3MDE - chains A and B; structure by X-ray diffraction, 2.40 A resolution.

== Chain A (and B) ==
Name: Medium chain acyl-CoA dehydrogenase
Organism: Sus scrofa
Notes: EC 1.3.99.3; chain B of this document is another copy of the same molecule, construct and numbering; everything in this record applies to it too
Reference sequence: P41367 (ACADM_PIG); residues 11-395 here correspond to UniProt positions 36-420 (UniProt number = residue number + 25)
Amino-acid sequence (385 residues; each row starts with the number of its first residue):
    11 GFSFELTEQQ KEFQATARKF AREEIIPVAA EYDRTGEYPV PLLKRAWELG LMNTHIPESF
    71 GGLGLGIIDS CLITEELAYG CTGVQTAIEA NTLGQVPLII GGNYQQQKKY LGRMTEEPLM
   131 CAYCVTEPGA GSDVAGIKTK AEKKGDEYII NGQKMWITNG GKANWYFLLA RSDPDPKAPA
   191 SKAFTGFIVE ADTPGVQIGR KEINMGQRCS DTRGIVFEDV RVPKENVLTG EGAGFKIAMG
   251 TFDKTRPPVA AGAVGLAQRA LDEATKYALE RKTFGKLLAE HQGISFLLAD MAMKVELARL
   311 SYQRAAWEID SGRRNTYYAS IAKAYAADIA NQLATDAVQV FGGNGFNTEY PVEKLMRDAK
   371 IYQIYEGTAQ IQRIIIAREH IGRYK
Construct notes: conflict Glu-15 (Lys40 in P41367), Pro-258 (Ser283 in P41367), Glu-280 (Gly305 in P41367), Glu-306 (Asp331 in P41367)
Ligand contacts:
  - octanoyl-coenzyme A (CO8): Gln-95, Thr-96, Glu-99, Ala-100, Leu-103, Tyr-133, Gly-141, Ser-142, Val-144, Ala-145, Thr-168, Ala-190, Ser-191, Phe-245, Met-249, Phe-252, Asp-253, Arg-256, Val-259, Arg-324, Thr-326, Tyr-375, Glu-376, Gly-377, Ile-381, Ile-385, Arg-388
  - FAD (flavin-adenine dinucleotide), molecule 1: Tyr-133, Cys-134, Val-135, Thr-136, Ala-140, Gly-141, Ser-142, Met-165, Trp-166, Ile-167, Thr-168, Asn-214, Thr-222, Ile-371, Ile-374, Tyr-375, Glu-376, Thr-378, Gln-380, Ile-381, Ile-384
  - FAD, molecule 2: Arg-281, Thr-283, Phe-284, Leu-288, His-291, Gln-292, Ile-294, Phe-296, Gln-349, Val-350, Phe-351, Gly-352, Gly-353, Phe-356
Swiss-Prot annotation at these positions:
  - active site: Glu-376 (Proton acceptor)
  - binding site (FAD): Tyr-133 to Ser-142, Trp-166 to Thr-168, Arg-281 to Thr-283, His-291, Gln-292, Gln-349 to Gly-353, Gly-377 to Gln-380
  - binding site (octanoyl-CoA): Ser-142, Ser-191, Asp-253, Arg-256, Arg-324, Thr-326, Glu-376
  - modified residue: Lys-54 (N6-acetyllysine), Lys-154 (N6-succinyllysine), Lys-187 (N6-acetyllysine), Lys-192 (N6-acetyllysine), Lys-234 (N6-acetyllysine), Lys-246 (N6-acetyllysine), Lys-254 (N6-acetyllysine), Lys-276 (N6-acetyllysine), Thr-326 (Phosphothreonine)

== Interface between chain A and chain B ==
Pairs across the interface (55):
  Pro-138(A) / Arg-281(B)  hydrogen bond (backbone-side chain)
  Gly-139(A) / Arg-281(B)
  Asp-143(A) / Phe-284(B)  hydrogen bond (side chain-backbone)
  Trp-166(A) / Asn-354(B)
  Trp-166(A) / Asn-357(B)
  Arg-210(A) / Glu-359(B)  salt bridge
  Glu-212(A) / Asn-357(B)
  Ile-213(A) / Asn-357(B)  hydrogen bond (backbone-side chain)
  Ile-213(A) / Thr-358(B)  hydrogen bond (backbone-backbone)
  Asn-214(A) / Phe-356(B)
  Asn-214(A) / Asn-357(B)  hydrogen bond
  Met-215(A) / Phe-356(B)  hydrogen bond (backbone-backbone)
  Met-215(A) / Glu-363(B)
  Gly-216(A) / Phe-356(B)
  Arg-281(A) / Pro-138(B)  hydrogen bond (side chain-backbone)
  Arg-281(A) / Gly-139(B)
  Arg-281(A) / Ala-140(B)
  Phe-284(A) / Ser-142(B)
  Phe-284(A) / Asp-143(B)  hydrogen bond (backbone-side chain)
  Phe-284(A) / Ile-381(B)  hydrophobic
  Thr-345(A) / Lys-370(B)  hydrogen bond
  Val-348(A) / Lys-370(B)
  Gln-349(A) / Lys-370(B)  hydrogen bond
  Gln-349(A) / Gln-373(B)  hydrogen bond (side chain-backbone)
  Gln-349(A) / Gln-380(B)
  Gly-352(A) / Ile-374(B)
  Gly-353(A) / Trp-166(B)
  Gly-353(A) / Ile-374(B)
  Asn-354(A) / Trp-166(B)
  Phe-356(A) / Asn-214(B)
  Phe-356(A) / Met-215(B)  hydrogen bond (backbone-backbone)
  Phe-356(A) / Gly-216(B)
  Phe-356(A) / Arg-367(B)
  Phe-356(A) / Lys-370(B)
  Phe-356(A) / Ile-371(B)  hydrophobic
  Asn-357(A) / Trp-166(B)
  Asn-357(A) / Ile-213(B)  hydrogen bond (side chain-backbone)
  Asn-357(A) / Asn-214(B)  hydrogen bond
  Thr-358(A) / Ile-213(B)  hydrogen bond (backbone-backbone)
  Glu-359(A) / Arg-210(B)  salt bridge
  Glu-363(A) / Met-215(B)
  Arg-367(A) / Met-215(B)
  Arg-367(A) / Phe-356(B)
  Arg-367(A) / Arg-367(B)
  Lys-370(A) / Thr-345(B)  hydrogen bond
  Lys-370(A) / Val-348(B)
  Lys-370(A) / Gln-349(B)  hydrogen bond
  Lys-370(A) / Met-366(B)
  Ile-371(A) / Phe-356(B)  hydrophobic
  Gln-373(A) / Gln-349(B)  hydrogen bond (backbone-side chain)
  Ile-374(A) / Gln-349(B)
  Ile-374(A) / Gly-352(B)
  Ile-374(A) / Gly-353(B)
  Ala-379(A) / Gln-349(B)
  Gln-380(A) / Gln-349(B)
Also at the interface, not in a pair above, chain A (41 interface residues in all): Ala-140, Gly-141, Ser-142, Gln-217, Arg-218, Lys-282, Thr-283, Asn-341, Met-366, Asp-368, Thr-378
Also at the interface, not in a pair above, chain B (40 interface residues in all): Gly-141, Glu-212, Arg-218, Lys-282, Thr-283, Ile-294, Thr-378, Ala-379

== In short ==
41 residues of chain A face 40 of chain B across their interface, with 18 hydrogen bonds and 2 salt bridges.
Polar pairs include Arg-210(A)/Glu-359(B), Pro-138(A)/Arg-281(B) and Asp-143(A)/Phe-284(B). Ligands of chain
A: octanoyl-coenzyme A and flavin-adenine dinucleotide.
Chain A and chain B are both Medium chain acyl-CoA dehydrogenase (Sus scrofa); the structure, Crystal
structures of medium chain acyl-CoA dehydrogenase from pig liver mitochondria with and without substrate, was
determined by X-ray diffraction, deposited together with 3MDD.
